PDB entry 8GLY | X-ray diffraction, 2.03 A resolution | chain A

[Chain A]
Protein: Cytochrome P450
From: Rhodopseudomonas palustris HaA2
UniProtKB: Q2IU02 (Q2IU02_RHOP2); residues 2-409 here correspond to UniProt positions 3-410 (UniProt number = residue number + 1)
Chain sequence (410 residues; each row starts with the number of its first residue; numbering starts at 0):
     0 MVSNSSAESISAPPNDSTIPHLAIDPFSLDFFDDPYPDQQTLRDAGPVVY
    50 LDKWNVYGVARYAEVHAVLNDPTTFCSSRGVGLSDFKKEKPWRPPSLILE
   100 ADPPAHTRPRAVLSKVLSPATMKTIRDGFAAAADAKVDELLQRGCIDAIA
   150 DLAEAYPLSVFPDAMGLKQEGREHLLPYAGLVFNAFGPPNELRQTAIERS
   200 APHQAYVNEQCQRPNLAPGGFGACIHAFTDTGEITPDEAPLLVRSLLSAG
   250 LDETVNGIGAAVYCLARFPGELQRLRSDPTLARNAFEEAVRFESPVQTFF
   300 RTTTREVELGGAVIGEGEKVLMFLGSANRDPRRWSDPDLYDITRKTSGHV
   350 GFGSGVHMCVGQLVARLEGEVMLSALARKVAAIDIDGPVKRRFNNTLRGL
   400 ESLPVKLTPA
Unresolved in the structure: 0-16
Sequence notes: initiating methionine (0); expression tag (1); engineered mutation Glu252 (Thr253 in Q2IU02)
Bound ions: heme Fe near Cys358 (its only coordinating residue here)
Ligand contacts:
  - heme (HEM): Leu68, Val80, Ile97, Leu98, His105, Arg109, Leu112, Leu116, Phe160, Ser244, Leu245, Ala248, Gly249, Glu252, Thr253, Phe285, Val289, Pro294, Val295, Phe298, Arg300, Leu323, Gly350, Phe351, Gly352, Val355, His356, Cys358, Val359, Gly360, Val363, Ala364
  - P-hydroxybenzoic acid (PHB): Arg92, Ser95, Ile97, Leu98, Val181, Phe182, Phe185, Ser244, Ser247, Ala248, Glu252, Phe298

[In short]
Bound to chain A: heme and P-hydroxybenzoic acid.
Chain A is Cytochrome P450 (Rhodopseudomonas palustris HaA2); the structure, Crystal structure of
T252E-CYP199A4 in complex with 4-hydroxybenzoic acid, was determined by X-ray diffraction together with 8GM1,
8GLZ and 8GM2 from the same study.
